6ZU2 - chains AAA and BBB of the 6 polymer chains in the assembly; structure by X-ray diffraction, 1.55 A resolution.

[Chain AAA (and BBB)]
Name: Mucin-binding lectin 1
From: Coprinopsis cinerea
Notes: chain BBB of this document is another copy of the same molecule, construct and numbering; everything in this record applies to it too
UniProt: B3VS76 (B3VS76_COPCI); residue numbers follow UniProt; this construct covers 2-127
Amino-acid sequence (126 residues; each row starts with the number of its first residue):
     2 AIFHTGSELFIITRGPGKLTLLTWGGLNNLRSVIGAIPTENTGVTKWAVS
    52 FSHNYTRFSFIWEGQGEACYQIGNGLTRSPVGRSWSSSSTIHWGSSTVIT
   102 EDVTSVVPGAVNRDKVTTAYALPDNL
From the paper describing this entry:
  - binding site for alpha-L-fucopyranose: Leu28, Val34, His54, Asn55, Tyr56, Thr57, Arg114, Val117
  - binding site for N-acetylglucosamine: Trp94
  - binding site for beta-D-galactopyranose: Asn55
  - specificity-determining residues: Trp94 (proposed by the authors, not directly observed)
  - mutagenesis - H54A: decreased expression

[Chain AAA / chain BBB interface]
Residue-residue contacts (72):
  Phe4(AAA) with Tyr121(BBB)
  His5(AAA) with Lys116(BBB); Val117(BBB)
  Thr6(AAA) with Ile38(BBB); Lys116(BBB), hydrogen bond (backbone-backbone)
  Glu9(AAA) with Tyr121(BBB)
  Phe11(AAA) with Ala122(BBB); Leu123(BBB), hydrophobic; Pro124(BBB); Leu127(BBB), hydrophobic
  Ile13(AAA) with Leu127(BBB), hydrophobic
  Leu31(AAA) with Asn29(BBB); Asn55(BBB)
  Val34(AAA) with His54(BBB)
  Ile38(AAA) with Thr6(BBB)
  Lys47(AAA) with Leu127(BBB), hydrogen bond (side chain-backbone)
  Ala49(AAA) with Ala49(BBB), hydrophobic
  Ser51(AAA) with Ser51(BBB), hydrogen bond; Thr119(BBB); Tyr121(BBB), hydrogen bond
  Phe52(AAA) with Val117(BBB); Thr118(BBB); Thr119(BBB); Tyr121(BBB)
  Ser53(AAA) with Ser53(BBB); His54(BBB), hydrogen bond (side chain-backbone)
  His54(AAA) with Val34(BBB); Ser53(BBB), hydrogen bond (backbone-side chain); Val117(BBB); Thr118(BBB), hydrogen bond
  Asn55(AAA) with Leu31(BBB); Tyr56(BBB), hydrogen bond
  Tyr56(AAA) with Asn55(BBB), hydrogen bond
  Gln72(AAA) with Asn126(BBB), hydrogen bond
  Gly74(AAA) with Pro124(BBB)
  Asn75(AAA) with Pro124(BBB); Asp125(BBB); Asn126(BBB), hydrogen bond (backbone-side chain)
  Gly76(AAA) with Asn126(BBB), hydrogen bond (backbone-side chain)
  Leu77(AAA) with Asn126(BBB)
  Arg79(AAA) with Asn126(BBB), hydrogen bond (side chain-backbone)
  Trp94(AAA) with Val117(BBB), hydrophobic
  Lys116(AAA) with His5(BBB); Thr6(BBB), hydrogen bond (backbone-backbone)
  Val117(AAA) with His5(BBB); Phe52(BBB); His54(BBB); Trp94(BBB), hydrophobic
  Thr118(AAA) with Phe52(BBB); His54(BBB), hydrogen bond
  Thr119(AAA) with Ser51(BBB); Phe52(BBB)
  Tyr121(AAA) with Phe4(BBB); Glu9(BBB); Ser51(BBB), hydrogen bond; Phe52(BBB)
  Ala122(AAA) with Phe11(BBB)
  Leu123(AAA) with Phe11(BBB), hydrophobic; Leu123(BBB), hydrophobic; Leu127(BBB), hydrophobic
  Pro124(AAA) with Phe11(BBB); Gln72(BBB); Gly74(BBB); Asn75(BBB)
  Asn126(AAA) with Gln72(BBB), hydrogen bond; Asn75(BBB), hydrogen bond (side chain-backbone); Gly76(BBB), hydrogen bond (side chain-backbone); Leu77(BBB); Arg79(BBB), hydrogen bond (backbone-side chain)
  Leu127(AAA) with Phe11(BBB), hydrophobic; Lys47(BBB), hydrogen bond (backbone-side chain); Leu123(BBB), hydrophobic
Other interface residues (no listed pair), chain AAA (37 interface residues in all): Pro39, Arg114, Asp125
Other interface residues (no listed pair), chain BBB (38 interface residues in all): Ile13, Pro39, Arg114

[In short]
37 residues of chain AAA and 38 residues of chain BBB are in contact; the contacts include 21 hydrogen bonds.
Among the polar pairs are Lys47(AAA)-Leu127(BBB), Ser51(AAA)-Ser51(BBB) and Ser51(AAA)-Tyr121(BBB). From the
paper: a binding site for alpha-L-fucopyranose at Leu28(AAA), Val34(AAA) and His54(AAA) among others; H54A of
chain AAA reduces expression.
Chain AAA and chain BBB are both Mucin-binding lectin 1 (Coprinopsis cinerea); the structure, CML1 crystal
structure in complex with H-type 1 trisaccharide, was determined by X-ray diffraction (same publication as
6ZV5).
